Entry 3GWK (X-ray diffraction, 1.30 A resolution); this record covers chains C and E.

Chain C (and E):
Molecule: Putative uncharacterized protein SAG1039
Source organism: Streptococcus agalactiae serogroup V
Notes: chain E of this document is another copy of the same molecule, construct and numbering; everything in this record applies to it too
UniProt: Q8DZR0 (Q8DZR0_STRA5); residues 4-97 here correspond to UniProt positions 3-96 (UniProt number = residue number - 1)
Chain sequence (98 residues; each row starts with the number of its first residue; numbering starts at 0):
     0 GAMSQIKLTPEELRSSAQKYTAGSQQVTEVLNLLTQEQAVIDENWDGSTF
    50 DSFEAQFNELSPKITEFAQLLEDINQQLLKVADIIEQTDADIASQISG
Construct notes: expression tag (0-3)
From the paper describing this entry:
  - self-association interface (contacts with another copy of this molecule): Y19, Q37

How chain C and chain E interact:
Pairs across the interface (71):
  Q4(C) - N43(E)
  Q4(C) - W44(E)
  Q4(C) - D45(E)  hydrogen bond (backbone-backbone)
  Q4(C) - G46(E)
  I5(C) - N43(E)
  I5(C) - W44(E)
  K6(C) - N43(E)  hydrogen bond (backbone-backbone)
  K6(C) - D45(E)  salt bridge
  L7(C) - N43(E)
  S15(C) - E36(E)  hydrogen bond
  K18(C) - L33(E)
  K18(C) - E36(E)  salt bridge
  Y19(C) - L33(E)
  Y19(C) - E36(E)
  Y19(C) - Q37(E)  hydrogen bond
  Y19(C) - I40(E)
  G22(C) - V29(E)
  Q25(C) - Q25(E)  hydrogen bond
  Q25(C) - V29(E)
  V26(C) - V29(E)  hydrophobic
  V29(C) - G22(E)
  V29(C) - Q25(E)
  V29(C) - V26(E)  hydrophobic
  L30(C) - F66(E)  hydrophobic
  L33(C) - K18(E)
  L33(C) - Y19(E)
  L33(C) - L70(E)  hydrophobic
  E36(C) - S15(E)  hydrogen bond
  E36(C) - K18(E)  salt bridge
  E36(C) - Y19(E)
  Q37(C) - Y19(E)  hydrogen bond
  Q37(C) - I73(E)
  I40(C) - S15(E)
  I40(C) - Y19(E)
  N43(C) - I5(E)
  N43(C) - K6(E)  hydrogen bond (backbone-backbone)
  N43(C) - L7(E)  hydrogen bond (backbone-backbone)
  W44(C) - I5(E)
  W44(C) - V80(E)  hydrophobic
  D45(C) - M2(E)
  F49(C) - Q76(E)
  F49(C) - L77(E)  hydrophobic
  F52(C) - L69(E)  hydrophobic
  F52(C) - D72(E)
  F52(C) - I73(E)  hydrophobic
  F52(C) - Q76(E)
  Q55(C) - L69(E)
  F56(C) - F66(E)  hydrophobic
  F56(C) - L69(E)
  F56(C) - L70(E)  hydrophobic
  L59(C) - K62(E)
  L59(C) - E65(E)
  L59(C) - F66(E)  hydrophobic
  K62(C) - L59(E)
  K62(C) - K62(E)
  I63(C) - I63(E)  hydrophobic
  I63(C) - F66(E)  hydrophobic
  E65(C) - L59(E)
  F66(C) - L30(E)  hydrophobic
  F66(C) - F56(E)  hydrophobic
  F66(C) - L59(E)  hydrophobic
  F66(C) - I63(E)  hydrophobic
  L69(C) - F52(E)  hydrophobic
  L69(C) - Q55(E)
  L69(C) - F56(E)
  L70(C) - L33(E)  hydrophobic
  L70(C) - F56(E)  hydrophobic
  D72(C) - F52(E)
  I73(C) - Q37(E)
  I73(C) - F52(E)  hydrophobic
  Q76(C) - F52(E)
Other interface residues (no listed pair), chain C (36 interface residues in all): L32, V39, L77
Other interface residues (no listed pair), chain E (38 interface residues in all): Q4, L32, F49

In short:
The interface between chain C and chain E involves 36 residues on one side and 38 on the other; the contacts
include 9 hydrogen bonds and 3 salt bridges. Polar pairs include K6(C)-D45(E), K18(C)-E36(E) and
S15(C)-E36(E). From the paper: a self-association interface involving Y19(C) and Q37(C).
Both chains are Putative uncharacterized protein SAG1039 (Streptococcus agalactiae serogroup V). Entry 3GWK
(Structure of the homodimeric WXG-100 family protein from Streptococcus agalactiae) was determined by X-ray
diffraction (same publication as 3GVM).
